Entry 2VVL (X-ray diffraction, 2.45 A resolution); this record covers chains A and E.

[Chain A (and E)]
Protein: Monoamine oxidase N
From: Aspergillus niger
Notes: EC 1.4.3.4; chain E of this document is another copy of the same molecule, construct and numbering; everything in this record applies to it too
Reference sequence: P46882 (AOFN_ASPNG); numbering as in UniProt (aligned over 1-495)
Sequence (495 residues; each row starts with the number of its first residue):
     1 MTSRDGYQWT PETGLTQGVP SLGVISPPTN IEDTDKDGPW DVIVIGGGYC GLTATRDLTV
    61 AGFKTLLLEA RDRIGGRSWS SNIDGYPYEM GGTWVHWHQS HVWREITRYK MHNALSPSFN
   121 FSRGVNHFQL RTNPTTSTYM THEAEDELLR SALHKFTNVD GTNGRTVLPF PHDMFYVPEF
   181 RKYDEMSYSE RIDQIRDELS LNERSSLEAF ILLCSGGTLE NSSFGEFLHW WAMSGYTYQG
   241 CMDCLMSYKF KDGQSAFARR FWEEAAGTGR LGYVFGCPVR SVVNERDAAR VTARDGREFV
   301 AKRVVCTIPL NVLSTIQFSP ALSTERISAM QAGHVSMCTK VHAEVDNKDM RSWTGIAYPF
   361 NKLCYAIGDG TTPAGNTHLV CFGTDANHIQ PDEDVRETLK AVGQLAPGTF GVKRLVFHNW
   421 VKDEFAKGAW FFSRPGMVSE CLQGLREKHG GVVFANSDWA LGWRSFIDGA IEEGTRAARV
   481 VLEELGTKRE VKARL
Unresolved in the structure: 32-39, 487-495 (chain E: 32-38, 485-495)
Differences from the reference sequence: engineered mutation M246 (Ile in P46882), S336 (Asn in P46882); conflict V300 (Ala in P46882), V304 (Leu in P46882), G450 (Arg in P46882)
Residues lining bound ligands: FAD (flavin-adenine dinucleotide): I45, G46, G47, G48, Y49, C50, G51, L68, E69, A70, R71, G75, G76, R77, S78, M90, G91, G92, T93, W94, L245, C277, P278, V279, T307, I308, P309, V312, I316, K340, W420, F425, A429, W430, N456, S457, S465, F466, I467, D468, A470
Curated features (UniProtKB/Swiss-Prot):
  - motif: A493 to L495 (Microbody targeting signal)

[How chain A and chain E interact]
Residue-residue contacts (52; chain A residue first):
  V60(A) with V60(E); A61(E)
  A61(A) with V60(E)
  W97(A) with H98(E); P169(E); F170(E), hydrophobic; P171(E); H172(E)
  H98(A) with W97(E); H98(E), hydrogen bond; M233(E), hydrogen bond (side chain-backbone); S234(E); G235(E)
  S100(A) with W97(E); S100(E), hydrogen bond (side chain-backbone); W103(E); R104(E), hydrogen bond (side chain-backbone)
  H101(A) with T107(E)
  W103(A) with S100(E); H172(E), hydrogen bond
  R104(A) with S100(E), hydrogen bond (backbone-side chain); H101(E); R104(E)
  T107(A) with H101(E)
  R108(A) with T475(E); R479(E)
  Y109(A) with R479(E)
  H112(A) with L461(E)
  N113(A) with D173(E)
  P117(A) with Y176(E)
  R165(A) with Q239(E); D243(E), salt bridge
  P169(A) with W97(E); Y248(E)
  F170(A) with W97(E), hydrophobic; Y248(E), hydrophobic
  P171(A) with W97(E)
  H172(A) with W97(E); W103(E), hydrogen bond
  D173(A) with N113(E)
  M233(A) with H98(E), hydrogen bond (backbone-side chain)
  G235(A) with H98(E)
  Q239(A) with R165(E)
  D243(A) with R165(E), salt bridge
  Y248(A) with P169(E); F170(E), hydrophobic
  R260(A) with R479(E)
  E264(A) with R479(E), salt bridge
  L461(A) with H112(E)
  T475(A) with R108(E)
  R479(A) with R108(E); E264(E), salt bridge
Also at the interface, not in a pair above, chain A (34 interface residues in all): D57, Q99, Y176, S234
Also at the interface, not in a pair above, chain E (33 interface residues in all): D57, Y109, P117, A232

[Summary]
Chain A and chain E form an interface of 34 and 33 residues respectively, with 8 hydrogen bonds and 4 salt
bridges. Polar contacts include R165(A)-D243(E), E264(A)-R479(E) and H98(A)-H98(E). Ligands of chain A:
flavin-adenine dinucleotide.
Chain A and chain E are both Monoamine oxidase N (Aspergillus niger); the structure, The structure of
MAO-N-D3, a variant of monoamine oxidase from Aspergillus niger, was determined by X-ray diffraction (same
publication as 2VVM).
